Entry 6NJM (electron microscopy, 6.50 A resolution (low resolution: residue-level contacts below are approximate; hydrogen-bond / salt-bridge calls are withheld)); this record covers chains B and D of the 16 polymer chains in the assembly.

Chain B (and D):
Protein: Glutamate receptor 2
Organism: Rattus norvegicus
Notes: chain D of this document is another copy of the same molecule, construct and numbering; everything in this record applies to it too
Reference sequence: P19491 (GRIA2_RAT), isoform P19491-2; residues -20 to 862 here correspond to UniProt positions 1-883 (UniProt number = residue number + 21)
Amino-acid sequence (883 residues; numbered -20 to 862; the number before each row is that of its first residue; numbers below 1 keep their minus sign (Met-20 is residue -20)):
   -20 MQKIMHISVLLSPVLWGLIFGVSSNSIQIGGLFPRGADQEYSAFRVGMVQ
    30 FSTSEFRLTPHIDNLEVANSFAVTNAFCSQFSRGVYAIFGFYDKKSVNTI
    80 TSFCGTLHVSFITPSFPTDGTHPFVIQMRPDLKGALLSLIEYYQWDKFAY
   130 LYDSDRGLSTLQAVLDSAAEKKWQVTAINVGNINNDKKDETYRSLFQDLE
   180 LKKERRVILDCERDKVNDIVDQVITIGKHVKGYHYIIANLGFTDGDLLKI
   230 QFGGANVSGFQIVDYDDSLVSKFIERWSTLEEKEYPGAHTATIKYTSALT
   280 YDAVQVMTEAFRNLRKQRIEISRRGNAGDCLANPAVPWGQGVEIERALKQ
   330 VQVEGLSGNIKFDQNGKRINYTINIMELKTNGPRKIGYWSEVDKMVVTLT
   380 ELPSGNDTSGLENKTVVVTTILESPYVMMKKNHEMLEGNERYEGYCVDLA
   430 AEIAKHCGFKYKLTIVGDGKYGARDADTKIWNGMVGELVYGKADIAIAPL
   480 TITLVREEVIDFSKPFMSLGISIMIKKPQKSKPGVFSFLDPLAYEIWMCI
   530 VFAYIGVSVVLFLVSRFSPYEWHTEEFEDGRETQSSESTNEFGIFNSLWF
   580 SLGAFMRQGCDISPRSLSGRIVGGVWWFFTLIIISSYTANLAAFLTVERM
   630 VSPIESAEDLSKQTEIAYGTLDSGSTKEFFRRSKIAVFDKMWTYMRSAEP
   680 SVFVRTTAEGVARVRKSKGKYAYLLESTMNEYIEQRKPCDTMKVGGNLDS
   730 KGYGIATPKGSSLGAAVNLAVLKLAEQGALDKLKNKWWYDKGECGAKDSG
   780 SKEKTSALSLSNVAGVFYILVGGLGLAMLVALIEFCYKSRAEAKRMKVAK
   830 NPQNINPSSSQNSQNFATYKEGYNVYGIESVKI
Disordered / not traced: -20 to 3, 379-394, 549-568, 588-590, 826-862
Disulfide bonds: Cys57-Cys309, Cys718-Cys773
Glycans and other covalent adducts: N-acetylglucosamine (NAG) linked to Asn235, Asn349
Sequence notes: conflict Arg586 (Gln607 in P19491), Ala744 (Thr765 in P19491), Ala745 (Pro766 in P19491), Ala754 (Ser775 in P19491), Ala758 (Val779 in P19491)
Swiss-Prot annotation at these positions:
  - region: Ala846 to Gly856 (Required for interaction with IQSEC1)
  - binding site (L-glutamate): Pro478, Thr480, Arg485, Ser654, Thr655, Glu705
  - site: Arg453 (Interaction with the cone snail toxin Con-ikot-ikot), Ile633 (Crucial to convey clamshell closure to channel opening), Arg660 (Interaction with the cone snail toxin Con-ikot-ikot), Lys752 (Interaction with the cone snail toxin Con-ikot-ikot)
  - modified residue: Ser662 (Phosphoserine), Ser696 (Phosphoserine), Ser839 (Phosphoserine), Ser842 (Phosphoserine), Tyr855 (Phosphotyrosine), Ser859 (Phosphoserine)
  - lipidation (S-palmitoyl cysteine): Cys589, Cys815
  - glycosylation (N-linked (GlcNAc...) asparagine): Asn235, Asn349, Asn385, Asn392
Reported in the primary citation:
  - self-association interface (contacts with another copy of this molecule): His208

Interface between chain B and chain D:
Pairs across the interface (17; chain B residue first):
  Asp168(B) - Phe231(D)
  Ile203(B) - Ile203(D)
  Ile203(B) - His208(D)
  Thr204(B) - Phe231(D)
  Thr204(B) - Gly232(D)
  Ile205(B) - Phe231(D)
  Gly206(B) - His208(D)
  Gly206(B) - Val209(D)
  His208(B) - Ile203(D)
  His208(B) - Gly206(D)
  Val209(B) - Gly206(D)
  Val209(B) - Val209(D)
  Phe231(B) - Asp168(D)
  Phe231(B) - Thr204(D)
  Phe231(B) - Ile205(D)
  Gly232(B) - Thr204(D)
  Arg586(B) - Arg586(D)
Other interface residues (no listed pair), chain B (13 interface residues in all): Leu227, Lys228, Gln587
Other interface residues (no listed pair), chain D (13 interface residues in all): Leu227, Lys228, Gln587

Overview:
The chain B/chain D interface involves 13 residues from each chain. Curated annotation (UniProt) lists 6
L-glutamate-binding residues on chain B. The paper reports a self-association interface involving His208(B).
Chain B and chain D are both Glutamate receptor 2 (Rattus norvegicus); the structure, Architecture and subunit
arrangement of native AMPA receptors, was determined by electron microscopy.
